4PBG - chain A; structure by X-ray diffraction, 2.50 A resolution.

[Chain A]
Protein: 6-phospho-beta-D-galactosidase
From: Lactococcus lactis
Notes: EC 3.2.1.85
UniProtKB: P11546 (LACG_LACLA); residue numbers follow UniProt; this construct covers 1-468
Amino-acid sequence (468 residues; each row starts with the number of its first residue):
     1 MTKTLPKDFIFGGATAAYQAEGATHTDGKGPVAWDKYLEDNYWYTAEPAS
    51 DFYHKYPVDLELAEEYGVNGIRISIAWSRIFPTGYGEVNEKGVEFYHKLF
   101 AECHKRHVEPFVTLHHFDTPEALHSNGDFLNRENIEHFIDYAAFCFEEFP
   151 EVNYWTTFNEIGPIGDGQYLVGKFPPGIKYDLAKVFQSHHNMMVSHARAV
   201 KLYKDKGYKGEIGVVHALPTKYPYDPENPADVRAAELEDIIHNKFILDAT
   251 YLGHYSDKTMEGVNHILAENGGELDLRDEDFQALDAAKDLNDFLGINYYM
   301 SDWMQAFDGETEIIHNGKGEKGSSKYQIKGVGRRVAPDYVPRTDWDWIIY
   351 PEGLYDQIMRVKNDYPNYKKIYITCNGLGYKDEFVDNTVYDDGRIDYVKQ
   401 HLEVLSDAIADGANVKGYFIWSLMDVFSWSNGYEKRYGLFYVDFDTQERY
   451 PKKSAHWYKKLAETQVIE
Differences from the reference sequence: engineered mutation Cys-375 (Glu in P11546)
Swiss-Prot annotation at these positions:
  - active site: Glu-160 (Proton donor)
  - binding site (D-galactose 6-phosphate): Gln-19, His-116, Asn-159, Glu-160, Asn-297, Ser-428, Trp-429, Lys-435, Tyr-437
Small-molecule neighbours: 6-O-phosphono-beta-D-galactopyranose (BGP): Gln-19, His-116, Phe-117, Asn-159, Glu-160, Asn-297, Tyr-299, Trp-347, Cys-375, Trp-421, Ser-428, Trp-429, Asn-431, Lys-435, Tyr-437

[Overview]
Ligands of chain A: 6-O-phosphono-beta-D-galactopyranose. Curated annotation (UniProt) lists active-site
residue Glu-160 and 9 D-galactose 6-phosphate-binding residues.
Chain A is 6-phospho-beta-D-galactosidase (Lactococcus lactis); the structure, 6-phospho-beta-galactosidase
form-cst, was determined by X-ray diffraction together with 2PBG and 3PBG from the same study.
